9NNF - chains B and C of the 4 polymer chains in the assembly; structure by electron microscopy, 3.80 A resolution.

Chain B:
Name: HLA class I histocompatibility antigen, A alpha chain
From: Homo sapiens
UniProtKB: Q861F7 (Q861F7_HUMAN); residues 146-421 here correspond to UniProt positions 1-276 (UniProt number = residue number - 145)
Sequence (276 residues; row label = number of the first residue in the row):
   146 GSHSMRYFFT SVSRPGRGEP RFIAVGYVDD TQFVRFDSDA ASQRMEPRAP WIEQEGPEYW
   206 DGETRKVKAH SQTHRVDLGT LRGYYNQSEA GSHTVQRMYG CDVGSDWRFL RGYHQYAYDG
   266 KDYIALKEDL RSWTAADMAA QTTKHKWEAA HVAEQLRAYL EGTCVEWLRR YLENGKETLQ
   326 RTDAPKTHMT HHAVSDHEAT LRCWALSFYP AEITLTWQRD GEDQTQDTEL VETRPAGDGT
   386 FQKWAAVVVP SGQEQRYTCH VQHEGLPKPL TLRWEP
Cystine bridges: Cys-246/Cys-309, Cys-348/Cys-404

Chain C:
Name: Beta-2-microglobulin
From: Homo sapiens
UniProtKB: P61769 (B2MG_HUMAN); residues 423-521 here correspond to UniProt positions 21-119 (UniProt number = residue number - 402)
Sequence (100 residues; row label = number of the first residue in the row):
   422 MIQRTPKIQV YSRHPAENGK SNFLNCYVSG FHPSDIEVDL LKNGERIEKV EHSDLSFSKD
   482 WSFYLLYYTE FTPTEKDEYA CRVNHVTLSQ PKIVKWDRDM
Differences from the reference sequence: initiating methionine (422)
Cystine bridges: Cys-447/Cys-502
UniProt features mapped onto this chain:
  - modified residue: Gln-424 (Pyrrolidone carboxylic acid)
  - glycosylation: Ile-423 (N-linked (Glc) (glycation) isoleucine), Lys-441 (N-linked (Glc) (glycation) lysine), Lys-463 (N-linked (Glc) (glycation) lysine), Lys-470 (N-linked (Glc) (glycation) lysine), Lys-480 (N-linked (Glc) (glycation) lysine), Lys-513 (N-linked (Glc) (glycation) lysine), Lys-516 (N-linked (Glc) (glycation) lysine)

Chain B / chain C interface:
Pairs across the interface (49; chain B residue first):
  Phe-153(B) / Phe-478(C)  hydrophobic
  Phe-154(B) / Phe-478(C)
  Thr-155(B) / Phe-478(C)
  Thr-155(B) / Phe-484(C)
  Val-157(B) / Ser-455(C)
  Ile-168(B) / Leu-476(C)
  Val-170(B) / Asp-475(C)
  Val-170(B) / Leu-476(C)
  Val-170(B) / Ser-477(C)
  Tyr-172(B) / Ser-477(C)  hydrogen bond
  Gln-177(B) / Asp-475(C)
  Gln-177(B) / Ser-477(C)
  Arg-180(B) / Asp-475(C)
  Arg-193(B) / Asp-475(C)  salt bridge
  Ser-237(B) / Met-422(C)
  Gln-241(B) / Phe-478(C)
  Gln-241(B) / Trp-482(C)
  Gln-241(B) / Phe-484(C)
  Arg-242(B) / Phe-478(C)
  Met-243(B) / Phe-478(C)  hydrophobic
  Gln-260(B) / Trp-482(C)
  Tyr-261(B) / Trp-482(C)
  Ala-262(B) / Trp-482(C)  hydrophobic
  Asp-264(B) / Ile-423(C)
  Asp-264(B) / His-453(C)
  Gly-265(B) / His-453(C)  hydrogen bond (backbone-side chain)
  Gly-265(B) / Trp-482(C)
  Asp-267(B) / Trp-482(C)
  Arg-347(B) / Asp-520(C)  salt bridge
  Arg-347(B) / Met-521(C)  hydrogen bond (side chain-backbone)
  Val-376(B) / Gln-430(C)
  Glu-377(B) / Lys-428(C)  salt bridge
  Glu-377(B) / Gln-430(C)  hydrogen bond
  Glu-377(B) / Tyr-448(C)
  Glu-377(B) / Ser-450(C)
  Arg-379(B) / Gln-430(C)
  Arg-379(B) / Tyr-432(C)
  Arg-379(B) / Met-521(C)  hydrogen bond
  Pro-380(B) / Tyr-432(C)  hydrogen bond (backbone-side chain)
  Pro-380(B) / Tyr-448(C)
  Pro-380(B) / Leu-487(C)
  Ala-381(B) / Arg-434(C)  hydrogen bond (backbone-side chain)
  Ala-381(B) / Asn-446(C)  hydrogen bond (backbone-side chain)
  Gly-382(B) / Arg-434(C)  hydrogen bond (backbone-side chain)
  Asp-383(B) / Arg-434(C)
  Gln-387(B) / Tyr-432(C)
  Gln-387(B) / Ser-433(C)  hydrogen bond (side chain-backbone)
  Gln-387(B) / Arg-434(C)  hydrogen bond (side chain-backbone)
  Trp-389(B) / Met-521(C)
Interface residues without a listed pair, chain B (35 interface residues in all): His-238, Thr-239, His-337, Trp-349, Thr-378
Interface residues without a listed pair, chain C (24 interface residues in all): Ser-479, Lys-480, Tyr-485

In short:
The interface between chain B and chain C involves 35 residues on one side and 24 on the other; the contacts
include 11 hydrogen bonds and 3 salt bridges. Polar contacts include Arg-193(B)/Asp-475(C),
Arg-347(B)/Asp-520(C) and Glu-377(B)/Lys-428(C).
Here chain B is HLA class I histocompatibility antigen, A alpha chain and chain C is Beta-2-microglobulin,
both from Homo sapiens. Entry 9NNF (Cryo-EM structure of a de-novo designed binder NY1-B04 in complex with
HLA-A*02:01 and NY-ESO-1-derived peptide SLLMWITQC) was determined by electron microscopy.
